PDB entry 7SXE | X-ray diffraction, 3.00 A resolution | chains A and D of the 4 polymer chains in the assembly

# Chain A
Name: DNA ligase 1
Organism: Homo sapiens
Notes: EC 6.5.1.1
UniProtKB: P18858 (DNLI1_HUMAN); residue numbers follow UniProt; this construct covers 261-918
Amino-acid sequence (669 residues; row label = number of the first residue in the row):
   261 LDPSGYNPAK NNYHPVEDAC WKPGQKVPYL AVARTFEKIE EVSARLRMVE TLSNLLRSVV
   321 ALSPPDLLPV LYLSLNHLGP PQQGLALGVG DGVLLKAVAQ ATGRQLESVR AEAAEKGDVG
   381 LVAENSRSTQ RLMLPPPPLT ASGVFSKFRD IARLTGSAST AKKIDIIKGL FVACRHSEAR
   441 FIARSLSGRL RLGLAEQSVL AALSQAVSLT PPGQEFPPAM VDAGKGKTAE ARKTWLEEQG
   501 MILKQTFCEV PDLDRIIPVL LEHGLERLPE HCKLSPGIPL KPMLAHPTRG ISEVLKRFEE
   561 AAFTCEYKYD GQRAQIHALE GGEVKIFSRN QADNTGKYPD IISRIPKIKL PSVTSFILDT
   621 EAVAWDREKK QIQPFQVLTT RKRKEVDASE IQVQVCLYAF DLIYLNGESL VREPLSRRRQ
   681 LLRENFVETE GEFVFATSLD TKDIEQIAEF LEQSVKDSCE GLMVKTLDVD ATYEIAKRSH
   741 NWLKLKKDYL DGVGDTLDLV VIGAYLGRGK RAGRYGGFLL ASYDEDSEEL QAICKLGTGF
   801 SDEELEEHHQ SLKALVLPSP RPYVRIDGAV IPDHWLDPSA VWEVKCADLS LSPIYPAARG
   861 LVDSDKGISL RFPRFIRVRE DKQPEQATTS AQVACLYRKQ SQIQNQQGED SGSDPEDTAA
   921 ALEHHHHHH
Unresolved in the structure: 388-392, 904-929
Sequence notes: conflict Ala-346 (Glu in P18858), Ala-592 (Glu in P18858); expression tag (919-929)
Ligand contacts: adenosine monophosphate (AMP): Ala-545, Glu-566, Tyr-567, Lys-568, Tyr-569, Gln-572, Arg-573, Arg-589, Glu-621, Phe-660, Ala-696, Met-723, Lys-725, Trp-742, Lys-744
Reported in the primary citation:
  - binding site for DNA chain 1: Phe-635

# Chain D
Molecule: DNA chain 3
Sequence (18 nucleotides; each row starts with the number of its first residue):
     9 GTCCGACTAC GCATCAGC

# Interface between chain A and chain D
Contacting residue pairs - 60 pairs, chain A then chain D:
  Arg-305(A) / DT10(D)  hydrogen bond to the base
  Arg-305(A) / DC11(D)  hydrogen bond to the sugar
  Lys-356(A) / DG25(D)  salt bridge to the phosphate
  Thr-415(A) / DC23(D)  phosphate contact
  Gly-416(A) / DC23(D)  hydrogen bond to the phosphate
  Ser-417(A) / DA24(D)  phosphate contact
  Ala-418(A) / DA24(D)  hydrogen bond to the phosphate
  Ser-419(A) / DC23(D)  sugar contact
  Ser-419(A) / DA24(D)  hydrogen bond to the phosphate
  Thr-420(A) / DA24(D)  hydrogen bond to the phosphate
  Arg-449(A) / DC15(D)  salt bridge to the phosphate
  Arg-451(A) / DG13(D)  phosphate contact
  Arg-451(A) / DA14(D)  salt bridge to the phosphate
  Leu-452(A) / DG13(D)  hydrogen bond to the phosphate
  Gly-453(A) / DC12(D)  sugar contact
  Gly-453(A) / DG13(D)  hydrogen bond to the phosphate
  Leu-454(A) / DC12(D)  phosphate contact
  Leu-454(A) / DG13(D)  phosphate contact
  Ala-455(A) / DC12(D)  hydrogen bond to the phosphate
  Glu-456(A) / DC12(D)  phosphate contact
  Gln-457(A) / DC11(D)  phosphate contact
  Gln-457(A) / DC12(D)  hydrogen bond to the phosphate
  Ser-458(A) / DC11(D)  phosphate contact
  Ser-458(A) / DC12(D)  hydrogen bond to the phosphate
  Gln-636(A) / DC18(D)  hydrogen bond to the phosphate
  Gln-636(A) / DG19(D)  hydrogen bond to the phosphate
  Thr-639(A) / DG19(D)  sugar contact
  Thr-639(A) / DC20(D)  sugar contact
  Thr-640(A) / DC20(D)  phosphate contact
  Arg-641(A) / DC20(D)  sugar contact
  Lys-642(A) / DC20(D)  phosphate contact
  Lys-642(A) / DA21(D)  phosphate contact
  Arg-643(A) / DG19(D)  base contact
  Arg-643(A) / DC20(D)  hydrogen bond to the phosphate
  Arg-643(A) / DA21(D)  hydrogen bond to the phosphate
  Gly-767(A) / DC15(D)  phosphate contact
  Arg-768(A) / DA14(D)  phosphate contact
  Arg-768(A) / DC15(D)  hydrogen bond to the phosphate
  Gly-769(A) / DA14(D)  phosphate contact
  Lys-770(A) / DG13(D)  base contact
  Lys-770(A) / DA14(D)  hydrogen bond to the phosphate
  Arg-771(A) / DA14(D)  phosphate contact
  Gly-776(A) / DC15(D)  sugar contact
  Cys-794(A) / DA17(D)  phosphate contact
  Lys-795(A) / DT16(D)  salt bridge to the phosphate
  Lys-795(A) / DA17(D)  hydrogen bond to the phosphate
  Leu-796(A) / DT16(D)  sugar contact
  Gly-797(A) / DC15(D)  sugar contact
  Gly-797(A) / DT16(D)  sugar contact
  Ser-850(A) / DA17(D)  hydrogen bond to the phosphate
  Ser-850(A) / DC18(D)  hydrogen bond to the phosphate
  Leu-851(A) / DC18(D)  phosphate contact
  Ser-852(A) / DC18(D)  hydrogen bond to the phosphate
  Pro-853(A) / DC18(D)  phosphate contact
  Pro-853(A) / DG19(D)  phosphate contact
  Tyr-855(A) / DA17(D)  hydrogen bond to the phosphate
  Tyr-855(A) / DC18(D)  phosphate contact
  Ser-869(A) / DA17(D)  phosphate contact
  Ser-869(A) / DC18(D)  phosphate contact
  Leu-870(A) / DA17(D)  sugar contact
Also at the interface, not in a pair above, chain A (46 interface residues in all): Ala-421, Lys-504, Lys-644, Leu-766, Thr-798, Pro-873

# In short
Chain A and chain D form an interface of 46 and 15 residues respectively, with 22 hydrogen bonds and 4 salt
bridges. Among the polar pairs are Arg-305(A)/DT10(D), Arg-305(A)/DC11(D) and Gly-416(A)/DC23(D). Bound to
chain A: adenosine monophosphate. The paper reports a binding site for DNA chain 1 at Phe-635(A).
Chain A is DNA ligase 1 (Homo sapiens) and chain D is DNA chain 3; the structure, Crystal structure of ligase
I with nick duplexes containing cognate G:T, was determined by X-ray diffraction together with 7SUM and 7SX5
from the same study.
